2VS6 - chain A; structure by X-ray diffraction, 2.40 A resolution.

== Chain A ==
Molecule: Ribosome-inactivating protein alpha-trichosanthin
From: Trichosanthes kirilowii
Notes: EC 3.2.2.22
Reference sequence: P09989 (RIPT_TRIKI); residues 1-247 here correspond to UniProt positions 24-270 (UniProt number = residue number + 23)
Chain sequence (248 residues; row label = number of the first residue in the row; numbering starts at 0):
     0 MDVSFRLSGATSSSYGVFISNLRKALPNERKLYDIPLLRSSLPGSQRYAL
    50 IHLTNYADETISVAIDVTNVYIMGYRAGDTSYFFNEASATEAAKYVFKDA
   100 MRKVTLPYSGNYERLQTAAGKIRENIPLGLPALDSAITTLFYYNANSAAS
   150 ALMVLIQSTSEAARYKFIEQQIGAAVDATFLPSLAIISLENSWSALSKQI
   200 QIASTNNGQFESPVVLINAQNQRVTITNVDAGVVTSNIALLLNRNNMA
Disordered / not traced: 247
Construct notes: engineered mutation Ala173 (Lys196 in P09989), Ala174 (Arg197 in P09989), Ala177 (Lys200 in P09989)
Reported in the primary citation:
  - mutagenesis - V232K/N236D (17-fold): decreased catalytic activity
  - mutagenesis - V232K/N236D: abolished binding to ribosome

== In short ==
From the paper: V232K/N236D reduce catalytic activity; V232K/N236D abolish binding to ribosome.
Chain A is Ribosome-inactivating protein alpha-trichosanthin (Trichosanthes kirilowii); the structure, K173A,
R174A, K177A-trichosanthin, was determined by X-ray diffraction together with 2JJR and 2JDL from the same
study.
